Entry 2XMX (X-ray diffraction, 1.67 A resolution); this record covers chain A.

# Chain A
Molecule: Colicin-M
Source organism: Escherichia coli
UniProt: P05820 (CEAM_ECOLX); numbering as in UniProt (aligned over 1-271)
Chain sequence (271 residues; each row starts with the number of its first residue):
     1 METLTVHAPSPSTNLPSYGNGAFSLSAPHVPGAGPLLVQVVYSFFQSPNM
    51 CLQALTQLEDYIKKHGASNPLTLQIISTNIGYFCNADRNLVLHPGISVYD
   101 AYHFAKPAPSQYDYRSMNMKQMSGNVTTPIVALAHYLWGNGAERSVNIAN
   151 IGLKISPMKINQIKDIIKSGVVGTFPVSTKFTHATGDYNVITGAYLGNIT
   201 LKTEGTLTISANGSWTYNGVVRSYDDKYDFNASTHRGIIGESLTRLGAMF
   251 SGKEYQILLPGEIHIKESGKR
Disordered / not traced: 1
UniProt features mapped onto this chain:
  - motif: Glu2 to Pro9 (TonB box)
Residues lining bound ligands:
  - carbonate ion (CO3), molecule 1: Arg88, Leu92, Met119
  - carbonate ion (CO3), molecule 2: Met119, Lys120, Gln121
  - carbonate ion (CO3), molecule 3: Lys120, Gln121, Glu143, Arg144, Ser145, Leu258
Reported in the primary citation:
  - mutagenesis - P129A: decreased binding to FhuA
  - mutagenesis - P107A, P176A, P260A: unchanged binding to FhuA
  - mutagenesis - P107A (Tm = 51.8 degC), P129A (Tm = 48.8 degC): decreased stability
  - mutagenesis - P176A (Tm = 55.4 degC), P260A (Tm = 55.0 degC): unchanged stability
  - catalytic residues: Asp226 (citing earlier work)
  - conformationally variable residues (loop rearrangement): Pro107

# Overview
Ligands of chain A: 3 copies of carbonate ion. The paper reports the catalytic residue Asp226; P107A and P129A
reduce stability; 4 substitutions were tested in all.
Chain A is Colicin-M (Escherichia coli); the structure, High resolution structure of Colicin M, was determined
by X-ray diffraction, deposited together with 2XTQ and 2XTR.
